8G0B - chains 3 and a of the 12 polymer chains in the assembly; structure by electron microscopy, 2.80 A resolution.

Chain 3:
Protein: ATP synthase subunit c
Source organism: Mycolicibacterium smegmatis MC2 155
UniProt: A0R205 (A0R205_MYCS2); numbering as in UniProt (aligned over 1-86)
Sequence (86 residues; each row starts with the number of its first residue):
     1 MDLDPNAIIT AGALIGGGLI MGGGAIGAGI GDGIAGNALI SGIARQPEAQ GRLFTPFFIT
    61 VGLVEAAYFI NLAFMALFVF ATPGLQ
Unresolved in the structure: 1-4, 86

Chain a:
Protein: ATP synthase subunit a
Source organism: Mycolicibacterium smegmatis MC2 155
UniProt: A0R206 (A0R206_MYCS2); numbering as in UniProt (aligned over 1-252)
Sequence (252 residues; each row starts with the number of its first residue):
     1 MLAAEEGGAA IHVGHHTLVF ELFGMTFNGD TILATAVTAV IVIALAFYLR AKVTSTGVPS
    61 GVQLFWEALT IQMRQQIEGS IGMKIAPFVL PLSVTIFVFI LISNWLAVLP LQYGGADGAA
   121 AELYKAPASD INFVLALALF VFVCYHAAGI WRRGIVGHPI KVVKGHVAFL APINIVEELA
   181 KPISLALRLF GNIFAGGILV ALIAMFPWYI QWFPNAVWKT FDLFVGLIQA FIFSLLTILY
   241 FSQSMELDHE DH
Unresolved in the structure: 1-10, 116-117, 247-252
Residues lining bound ligands:
  - YGR ((1R,2S)-1-(6-bromo-2-methoxyquinolin-3-yl)-2-(2,6-dimethoxypyridin-4-yl)-4-(dimethylamino)-1-(2,3,6-trimethoxypyridin-4-yl)butan-2-ol), molecule 1: Phe169, Leu170, Pro172, Ile173, Val176
  - YGR, molecule 2: Phe213, Pro214, Val217, Trp218, Phe221

How chain 3 and chain a interact:
Pairs across the interface (22):
  Thr55(3) with Gln76(a), hydrogen bond; Leu235(a)
  Phe58(3) with Ile228(a), hydrophobic; Phe231(a), hydrophobic; Ile232(a)
  Ile59(3) with Leu235(a), hydrophobic; Leu239(a), hydrophobic
  Gly62(3) with Arg188(a), hydrogen bond (backbone-side chain); Ile232(a)
  Leu63(3) with Arg188(a)
  Ala66(3) with Arg188(a)
  Phe69(3) with Arg188(a); Gly191(a); Asn192(a)
  Ile70(3) with Ser184(a); Leu187(a), hydrophobic
  Leu72(3) with Ala195(a), hydrophobic
  Ala73(3) with Phe190(a), hydrophobic
  Ala76(3) with Phe194(a), hydrophobic
  Phe80(3) with Ile11(a), hydrophobic; Val13(a), hydrophobic; Ile198(a), hydrophobic
Also at the interface, not in a pair above, chain 3 (15 interface residues in all): Phe54, Val61, Phe74
Also at the interface, not in a pair above, chain a (20 interface residues in all): Gln72, Gln229, Leu236

Overview:
Chain 3 and chain a form an interface of 15 and 20 residues respectively, with 2 hydrogen bonds. Polar pairs
include Thr55(3)-Gln76(a) and Gly62(3)-Arg188(a). Bound to chain a: compound YGR.
Here chain 3 is ATP synthase subunit c and chain a is ATP synthase subunit a, both from Mycolicibacterium
smegmatis MC2 155. Entry 8G0B (Cryo-EM structure of TBAJ-876-bound Mycobacterium smegmatis ATP synthase FO
region) was determined by electron microscopy (same publication as 8G07, 8G08, 8G09, 8G0A, 8G0C, 8G0D and
8G0E).
